Entry 4FIP (X-ray diffraction, 2.69 A resolution); this record covers chains G and H of the 8 polymer chains in the assembly.

[Chain G]
Molecule: SAGA-associated factor 11
From: Saccharomyces cerevisiae
UniProt: Q03067 (SGF11_YEAST); residue numbers follow UniProt; this construct covers 1-72
Chain sequence (72 residues; row label = number of the first residue in the row):
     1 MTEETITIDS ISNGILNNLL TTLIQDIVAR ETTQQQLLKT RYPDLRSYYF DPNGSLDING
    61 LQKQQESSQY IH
Not modelled in the structure: 1-2, 46-72
Swiss-Prot annotation at these positions:
  - zinc finger: Ile71, His72 (SGF11-type)
  - mutagenesis: Ile15 (I15A: Moerately decreases the affinity of SGF11 for SUS1), Asn18 (N18NA: Causes a dramatic decrease in the affinity of SGF11 for SUS1), Leu19 (L19LA: Causes a dramatic decrease in the affinity of SGF11 for SUS1), Asp57 (D57A: Reduces deubiquitination activity of the SAGA DUB module; when associated with A-60), Gly60 (G60A: Reduces deubiquitination activity of the SAGA DUB module; when associated with A-57)

[Chain H]
Molecule: SAGA-associated factor 73
From: Saccharomyces cerevisiae
UniProt: P53165 (SGF73_YEAST); numbering as in UniProt (aligned over 1-96)
Chain sequence (96 residues; each row starts with the number of its first residue):
     1 MRSGDAEIKG IKPKVIEEYS LSQGSGPSND SWKSLMSSAK DTPLQYDHMN RESLKKYFNP
    61 NAQLIEDPLD KPIQYRVCEK CGKPLALTAI VDHLEN
Not modelled in the structure: 1-5, 22-29
Ion coordination: Zn2+: Cys78, Cys81, His93
Swiss-Prot annotation at these positions:
  - binding site (Zn(2+)): Cys78, Cys81, His93

[Interface between chain G and chain H]
Contacting residue pairs (10):
  Ile6(G) with Ile8(H), hydrogen bond (backbone-backbone)
  Thr7(G) with Ala6(H), hydrogen bond (side chain-backbone); Ile8(H)
  Ile8(G) with Ala6(H), hydrogen bond (backbone-backbone); Ile8(H)
  Ile11(G) with Ile8(H), hydrophobic
  Arg30(G) with Asp70(H), salt bridge
  Gln34(G) with Asp70(H); Lys71(H); Pro72(H)
Interface residues without a listed pair, chain H (6 interface residues in all): Glu7

[Summary]
Chain G and chain H each contribute 6 residues to their interface, with 3 hydrogen bonds and 1 salt bridge.
Among the polar pairs are Arg30(G)-Asp70(H), Thr7(G)-Ala6(H) and Ile6(G)-Ile8(H). Curated annotation (UniProt)
lists 5 mutagenesis sites on chain G; 3 Zn2+-binding residues on chain H.
Chain G is SAGA-associated factor 11 and chain H is SAGA-associated factor 73, both from Saccharomyces
cerevisiae; the structure, Structure of the SAGA Ubp8(S144N)/Sgf11(1-72, Delta-ZnF)/Sus1/Sgf73 DUB module, was
determined by X-ray diffraction together with 4FJC and 4FK5 from the same study.
